Entry 5XJ0 (X-ray diffraction, 4.00 A resolution (low resolution: residue-level contacts below are approximate; hydrogen-bond / salt-bridge calls are withheld)); this record covers chains A and B of the 9 polymer chains in the assembly.

[Chain A (and B)]
Name: DNA-directed RNA polymerase subunit alpha
From: Thermus thermophilus HB8
Notes: EC 2.7.7.6; chain B of this document is another copy of the same molecule, construct and numbering; everything in this record applies to it too
UniProtKB: Q5SHR6 (RPOA_THET8); residue numbers follow UniProt; this construct covers 1-315
Chain sequence (315 residues; numbered 1 to 315; the number before each row is that of its first residue):
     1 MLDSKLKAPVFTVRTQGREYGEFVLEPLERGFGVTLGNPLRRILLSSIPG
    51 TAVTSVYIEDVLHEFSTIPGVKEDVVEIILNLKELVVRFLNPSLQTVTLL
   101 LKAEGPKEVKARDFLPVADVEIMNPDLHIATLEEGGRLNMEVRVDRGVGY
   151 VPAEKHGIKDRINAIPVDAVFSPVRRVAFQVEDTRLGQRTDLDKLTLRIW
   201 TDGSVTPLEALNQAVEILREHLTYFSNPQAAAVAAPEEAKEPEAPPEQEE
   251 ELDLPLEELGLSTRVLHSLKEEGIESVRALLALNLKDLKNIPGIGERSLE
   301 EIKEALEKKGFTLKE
Unresolved in the structure: 1-5, 231-315 (chain B: 1-3, 236-315)

[How chain A and chain B interact]
Contacting residue pairs (67):
  Lys7(A) - His221(B)
  Pro9(A) - Tyr224(B)
  Phe11(A) - Tyr224(B)
  Phe11(A) - Phe225(B)
  Phe11(A) - Ser226(B)
  Phe11(A) - Asn227(B)
  Phe11(A) - Pro228(B)
  Phe11(A) - Gln229(B)
  Thr12(A) - Gln229(B)
  Val13(A) - Gln229(B)
  Val13(A) - Ala230(B)
  Val13(A) - Ala231(B)
  Arg14(A) - Ala231(B)
  Arg14(A) - Ala232(B)
  Arg14(A) - Val233(B)
  Thr15(A) - Ala231(B)
  Glu22(A) - Val233(B)
  Leu25(A) - Tyr224(B)
  Leu25(A) - Phe225(B)
  Arg30(A) - Lys155(B)
  Gly31(A) - Arg42(B)
  Phe32(A) - Ile43(B)
  Phe32(A) - Ser46(B)
  Phe32(A) - Ser47(B)
  Phe32(A) - His221(B)
  Val34(A) - Arg42(B)
  Thr35(A) - Pro39(B)
  Thr35(A) - Arg42(B)
  Thr35(A) - Ile43(B)
  Leu36(A) - Leu218(B)
  Leu36(A) - His221(B)
  Pro39(A) - Thr35(B)
  Pro39(A) - Pro39(B)
  Leu40(A) - Phe225(B)
  Arg42(A) - Gly31(B)
  Arg42(A) - Val34(B)
  Arg42(A) - Thr35(B)
  Ile43(A) - Phe32(B)
  Ile43(A) - Thr35(B)
  Ser46(A) - Phe32(B)
  Ser47(A) - Phe32(B)
  Asp191(A) - Lys155(B)
  Leu211(A) - Phe225(B)
  Val215(A) - Leu222(B)
  Ile217(A) - Phe32(B)
  Leu218(A) - Leu36(B)
  Leu218(A) - Leu222(B)
  Arg219(A) - Arg219(B)
  Arg219(A) - Leu222(B)
  Glu220(A) - Lys5(B)
  His221(A) - Phe32(B)
  His221(A) - Leu36(B)
  Leu222(A) - Leu218(B)
  Tyr224(A) - Pro9(B)
  Tyr224(A) - Phe11(B)
  Tyr224(A) - Leu25(B)
  Phe225(A) - Phe11(B)
  Phe225(A) - Leu25(B)
  Phe225(A) - Leu40(B)
  Phe225(A) - Leu211(B)
  Asn227(A) - Phe11(B)
  Pro228(A) - Phe11(B)
  Pro228(A) - Val13(B)
  Gln229(A) - Phe11(B)
  Gln229(A) - Thr12(B)
  Gln229(A) - Val13(B)
  Ala230(A) - Val13(B)
Other interface residues (no listed pair), chain A (40 interface residues in all): Val10, Leu28, Glu29, Ser226
Other interface residues (no listed pair), chain B (39 interface residues in all): Leu28, Val148, Leu208, Asn212, Val215, Ile217

[Summary]
Chain A and chain B form an interface of 40 and 39 residues respectively.
Chain A and chain B are both DNA-directed RNA polymerase subunit alpha (Thermus thermophilus HB8); the
structure, T. thermophilus RNA polymerase holoenzyme bound with gp39 and gp76, was determined by X-ray
diffraction.
